2UZ1 - chains C and D of the 4 polymer chains in the assembly; structure by X-ray diffraction, 1.65 A resolution.

Chain C:
Protein: Benzaldehyde lyase
From: Pseudomonas fluorescens
Notes: EC 4.1.2.38
UniProtKB: Q9F4L3 (Q9F4L3_PSEFL); residue numbers follow UniProt; this construct covers 1-563
Sequence (563 residues; each row starts with the number of its first residue):
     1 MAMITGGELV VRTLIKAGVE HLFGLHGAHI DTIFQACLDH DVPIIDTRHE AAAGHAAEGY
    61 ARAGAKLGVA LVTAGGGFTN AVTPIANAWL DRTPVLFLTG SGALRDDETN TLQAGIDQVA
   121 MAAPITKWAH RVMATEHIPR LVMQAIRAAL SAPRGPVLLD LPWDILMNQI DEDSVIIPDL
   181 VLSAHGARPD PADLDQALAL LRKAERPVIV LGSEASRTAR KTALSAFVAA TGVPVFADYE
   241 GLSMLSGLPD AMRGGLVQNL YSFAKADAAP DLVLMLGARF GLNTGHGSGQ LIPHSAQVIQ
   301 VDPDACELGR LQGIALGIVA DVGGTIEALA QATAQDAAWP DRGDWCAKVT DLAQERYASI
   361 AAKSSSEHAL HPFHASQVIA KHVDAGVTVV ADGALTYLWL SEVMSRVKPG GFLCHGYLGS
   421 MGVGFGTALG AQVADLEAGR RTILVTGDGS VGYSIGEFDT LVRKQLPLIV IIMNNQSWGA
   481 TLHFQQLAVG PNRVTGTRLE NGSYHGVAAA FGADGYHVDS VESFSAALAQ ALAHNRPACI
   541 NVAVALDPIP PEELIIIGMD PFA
Unresolved in the structure: 1, 557-563
Construct notes: conflict I556 (Leu in Q9F4L3)
Ligand contacts:
  - thiamine diphosphate (TPP), molecule 1: L25, H26, G27, E50, T73, G76, G77, N80, Q113
  - thiamine diphosphate (TPP), molecule 2: G393, A394, L395, T396, G419, S420, M421, G447, D448, G449, S450, Y453, N475, S477, W478, G479, A480, T481

Chain D:
Protein: Benzaldehyde lyase
From: Pseudomonas fluorescens
Notes: EC 4.1.2.38
UniProtKB: Q9F4L3 (Q9F4L3_PSEFL); residue numbers follow UniProt; this construct covers 1-563
Sequence (563 residues; each row starts with the number of its first residue):
     1 MAMITGGELV VRTLIKAGVE HLFGLHGAHI DTIFQACLDH DVPIIDTRHE AAAGHAAEGY
    61 ARAGAKLGVA LVTAGGGFTN AVTPIANAWL DRTPVLFLTG SGALRDDETN TLQAGIDQVA
   121 MAAPITKWAH RVMATEHIPR LVMQAIRAAL SAPRGPVLLD LPWDILMNQI DEDSVIIPDL
   181 VLSAHGARPD PADLDQALAL LRKAERPVIV LGSEASRTAR KTALSAFVAA TGVPVFADYE
   241 GLSMLSGLPD AMRGGLVQNL YSFAKADAAP DLVLMLGARF GLNTGHGSGQ LIPHSAQVIQ
   301 VDPDACELGR LQGIALGIVA DVGGTIEALA QATAQDAAWP DRGDWCAKVT DLAQERYASI
   361 AAKSSSEHAL HPFHASQVIA KHVDAGVTVV ADGALTYLWL SEVMSRVKPG GFLCHGYLGS
   421 MGVGFGTALG AQVADLEAGR RTILVTGDGS VGYSIGEFDT LVRKQLPLIV IIMNNQSWGA
   481 TLHFQQLAVG PNRVTGTRLE NGSYHGVAAA FGADGYHVDS VESFSAALAQ ALAHNRPACI
   541 NVAVALDPIP PEELILIGMD PFA
Unresolved in the structure: 1, 556-563
Ligand contacts:
  - thiamine diphosphate (TPP), molecule 1: L25, H26, G27, E50, T73, G76, G77, N80, Q113
  - thiamine diphosphate (TPP), molecule 2: G393, A394, L395, T396, G419, S420, M421, G447, D448, G449, S450, Y453, N475, S477, W478, G479, A480, T481

How chain C and chain D interact:
Residue-residue contacts (146; chain C residue first):
  L25(C) - Y453(D)
  L25(C) - W478(D)  hydrophobic
  H26(C) - T481(D)
  H26(C) - Q485(D)
  H26(C) - G496(D)
  H26(C) - T497(D)
  G27(C) - T481(D)
  A28(C) - T481(D)
  A28(C) - F484(D)  hydrophobic
  D31(C) - F484(D)
  D31(C) - Q485(D)  hydrogen bond
  D31(C) - V489(D)
  F34(C) - T495(D)
  Q35(C) - Q485(D)
  Q35(C) - V489(D)
  Q35(C) - R493(D)  hydrogen bond
  L38(C) - R493(D)
  L38(C) - T495(D)
  D39(C) - R493(D)  salt bridge
  D46(C) - G496(D)
  R48(C) - D448(D)  hydrogen bond (side chain-backbone)
  R48(C) - G449(D)  hydrogen bond (side chain-backbone)
  R48(C) - G452(D)
  R48(C) - Y504(D)  hydrogen bond
  H49(C) - Y453(D)
  E50(C) - Y453(D)  hydrogen bond
  G75(C) - L418(D)
  G76(C) - L418(D)
  G76(C) - S420(D)
  T79(C) - V82(D)
  T79(C) - T83(D)  hydrogen bond
  T79(C) - A86(D)
  N80(C) - T83(D)  hydrogen bond
  N80(C) - Y453(D)
  V82(C) - T79(D)
  V82(C) - V82(D)  hydrophobic
  V82(C) - M121(D)  hydrophobic
  T83(C) - T79(D)  hydrogen bond
  T83(C) - N80(D)  hydrogen bond
  A86(C) - T79(D)
  L90(C) - A114(D)
  L90(C) - I116(D)  hydrophobic
  E108(C) - R310(D)  salt bridge
  E108(C) - L311(D)
  T109(C) - G281(D)
  T109(C) - H286(D)
  T109(C) - L311(D)
  N110(C) - R279(D)
  N110(C) - F280(D)  hydrogen bond (side chain-backbone)
  N110(C) - G281(D)
  N110(C) - L282(D)  hydrogen bond (backbone-backbone)
  N110(C) - E307(D)  hydrogen bond
  N110(C) - R310(D)
  N110(C) - Y417(D)
  T111(C) - H286(D)  hydrogen bond
  T111(C) - Y417(D)
  L112(C) - L282(D)  hydrophobic
  L112(C) - Y417(D)
  Q113(C) - Y417(D)  hydrogen bond (backbone-backbone)
  Q113(C) - L418(D)
  A114(C) - L90(D)
  I116(C) - L90(D)  hydrophobic
  I116(C) - I125(D)  hydrophobic
  I116(C) - L418(D)  hydrophobic
  D117(C) - P124(D)
  A120(C) - P124(D)  hydrophobic
  M121(C) - V82(D)  hydrophobic
  M121(C) - M121(D)
  M121(C) - P124(D)  hydrophobic
  M121(C) - I125(D)  hydrophobic
  P124(C) - D117(D)
  P124(C) - A120(D)  hydrophobic
  P124(C) - M121(D)  hydrophobic
  I125(C) - I116(D)  hydrophobic
  I125(C) - M121(D)  hydrophobic
  R279(C) - N110(D)
  F280(C) - N110(D)  hydrogen bond (backbone-side chain)
  G281(C) - T109(D)
  G281(C) - N110(D)
  L282(C) - N110(D)  hydrogen bond (backbone-backbone)
  L282(C) - L112(D)  hydrophobic
  H286(C) - T109(D)
  H286(C) - T111(D)  hydrogen bond
  E307(C) - N110(D)  hydrogen bond
  R310(C) - E108(D)  salt bridge
  R310(C) - N110(D)
  L311(C) - E108(D)
  L311(C) - T109(D)
  Y417(C) - N110(D)
  Y417(C) - T111(D)
  Y417(C) - L112(D)
  Y417(C) - Q113(D)  hydrogen bond (backbone-backbone)
  L418(C) - G75(D)
  L418(C) - G76(D)
  L418(C) - Q113(D)
  L418(C) - I116(D)  hydrophobic
  G419(C) - L112(D)
  S420(C) - G76(D)
  D448(C) - R48(D)  hydrogen bond (backbone-side chain)
  G449(C) - R48(D)  hydrogen bond (backbone-side chain)
  G452(C) - R48(D)
  Y453(C) - L25(D)
  Y453(C) - R48(D)
  Y453(C) - H49(D)
  Y453(C) - E50(D)  hydrogen bond
  Y453(C) - N80(D)
  I455(C) - I455(D)  hydrophobic
  D459(C) - N501(D)  hydrogen bond
  V462(C) - N501(D)
  R463(C) - L499(D)
  R463(C) - N501(D)
  W478(C) - L25(D)  hydrophobic
  T481(C) - H26(D)
  F484(C) - A28(D)  hydrophobic
  F484(C) - D31(D)
  Q485(C) - H26(D)
  Q485(C) - D31(D)  hydrogen bond
  Q485(C) - Q35(D)
  V489(C) - D31(D)
  V489(C) - Q35(D)
  R493(C) - Q35(D)  hydrogen bond
  R493(C) - L38(D)
  R493(C) - D39(D)  salt bridge
  T495(C) - F34(D)
  T495(C) - L38(D)
  G496(C) - H26(D)
  T497(C) - H26(D)
  L499(C) - R48(D)
  L499(C) - R463(D)
  N501(C) - D459(D)  hydrogen bond
  N501(C) - V462(D)
  N501(C) - R463(D)
  N501(C) - F511(D)  hydrogen bond (side chain-backbone)
  G502(C) - A510(D)
  S503(C) - A510(D)  hydrogen bond (backbone-backbone)
  Y504(C) - R48(D)  hydrogen bond
  G506(C) - A510(D)
  V507(C) - V507(D)  hydrophobic
  V507(C) - A510(D)
  V507(C) - F511(D)  hydrophobic
  A510(C) - G502(D)
  A510(C) - S503(D)  hydrogen bond (backbone-backbone)
  A510(C) - G506(D)
  A510(C) - V507(D)
  F511(C) - N501(D)  hydrogen bond (backbone-side chain)
  F511(C) - V507(D)  hydrophobic
Other interface residues (no listed pair), chain C (77 interface residues in all): T47, W89, W163, G456, R498
Other interface residues (no listed pair), chain D (76 interface residues in all): G27, D46, T47, W89, W163, G419, G456

In short:
77 residues of chain C face 76 of chain D across their interface, with 32 hydrogen bonds and 4 salt bridges.
Polar pairs include D39(C)-R493(D), E108(C)-R310(D) and R310(C)-E108(D). Thiamine diphosphate is bound between
chain C and chain D.
Chain C is Benzaldehyde lyase and chain D is Benzaldehyde lyase, both from Pseudomonas fluorescens; the
structure, 1.65 Angstrom structure of Benzaldehyde Lyase complexed with 2-methyl- 2,4-pentanediol, was
determined by X-ray diffraction.
